Entry 2YZA (X-ray diffraction, 3.02 A resolution); this record covers chain A.

[Chain A]
Protein: 5'-AMP-activated protein kinase catalytic subunit alpha-2
Source organism: Homo sapiens
Notes: EC 2.7.11.1; fragment: kinase domain
Reference sequence: P54646 (AAPK2_HUMAN); numbering as in UniProt (aligned over 6-279)
Amino-acid sequence (276 residues; row label = number of the first residue in the row):
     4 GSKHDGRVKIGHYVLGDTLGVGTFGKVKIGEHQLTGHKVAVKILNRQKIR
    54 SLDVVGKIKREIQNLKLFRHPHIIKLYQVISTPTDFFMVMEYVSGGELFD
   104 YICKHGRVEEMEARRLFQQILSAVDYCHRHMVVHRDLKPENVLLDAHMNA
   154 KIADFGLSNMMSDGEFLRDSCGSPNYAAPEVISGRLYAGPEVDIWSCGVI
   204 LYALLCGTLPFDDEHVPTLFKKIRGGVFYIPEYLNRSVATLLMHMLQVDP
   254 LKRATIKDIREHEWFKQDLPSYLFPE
Not modelled in the structure: 4-9, 167-177, 279
Differences from the reference sequence: expression tag (4-5); engineered mutation Asp172 (Thr in P54646)
UniProt features mapped onto this chain:
  - active site: Asp139 (Proton acceptor)
  - binding site (ATP): Leu22 to Val30, Lys45
  - modified residue: Thr258 (Phosphothreonine)

[Overview]
From UniProt: active-site residue Asp139 and 10 ATP-binding residues.
Chain A is 5'-AMP-activated protein kinase catalytic subunit alpha-2 (Homo sapiens); the structure, Crystal
structure of kinase domain of Human 5'-AMP-activated protein kinase alpha-2 subunit mutant (T172D), was
determined by X-ray diffraction together with 3AQV from the same study.
